Entry 5UFK (X-ray diffraction, 2.30 A resolution); this record covers chain A.

Chain A:
Name: effector protein SidK
Organism: Legionella pneumophila
Reference sequence: G8UUS6 (G8UUS6_LEGPN); residue numbers follow UniProt; this construct covers 16-278
Amino-acid sequence (266 residues; each row starts with the number of its first residue; note: 15 numbers in that range are skipped by the numbering (no residue carries them; nothing is unmodelled there); numbers below 1 keep their minus sign (Ser-2 is residue -2)):
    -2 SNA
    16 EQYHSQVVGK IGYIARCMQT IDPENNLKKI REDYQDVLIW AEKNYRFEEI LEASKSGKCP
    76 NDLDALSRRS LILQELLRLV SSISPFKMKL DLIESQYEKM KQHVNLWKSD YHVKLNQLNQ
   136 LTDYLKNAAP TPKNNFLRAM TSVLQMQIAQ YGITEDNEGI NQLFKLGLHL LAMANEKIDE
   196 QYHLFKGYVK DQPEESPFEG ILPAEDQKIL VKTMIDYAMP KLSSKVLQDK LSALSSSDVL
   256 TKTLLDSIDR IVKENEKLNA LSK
Not modelled in the structure: -2 to -1, 276-278
Modified positions: Lys25, Lys129, Lys180, Lys201, Lys257 (N-dimethyl-lysine; MLY)
Sequence notes: expression tag (-2 to 0)
From the paper describing this entry:
  - mutagenesis - G24E: decreased expression
  - mutagenesis - G24E, Y28A, F62A, S85E, W122A: unchanged stability
  - mutagenesis - F62A, S85E: increased growth in response to V-ATPase
  - mutagenesis - Y28A, W122A: unchanged growth

Overview:
The paper reports that F62A and S85E increase growth in response to V-ATPase; G24E reduces expression; 5
substitutions were tested in all.
Chain A is effector protein SidK (Legionella pneumophila); the structure, Structure of the effector protein
SidK (lpg0968) from Legionella pneumophila, was determined by X-ray diffraction, deposited together with 5VOZ,
5VOX, 5VOY and 5UF5.
